Entry 3T3P (X-ray diffraction, 2.20 A resolution); this record covers chains A and L of the 4 polymer chains in the assembly.

[Chain A]
Molecule: Integrin alpha-IIb
Source organism: Homo sapiens
Reference sequence: P08514 (ITA2B_HUMAN); residues 1-457 here correspond to UniProt positions 32-488 (UniProt number = residue number + 31)
Chain sequence (457 residues; row label = number of the first residue in the row):
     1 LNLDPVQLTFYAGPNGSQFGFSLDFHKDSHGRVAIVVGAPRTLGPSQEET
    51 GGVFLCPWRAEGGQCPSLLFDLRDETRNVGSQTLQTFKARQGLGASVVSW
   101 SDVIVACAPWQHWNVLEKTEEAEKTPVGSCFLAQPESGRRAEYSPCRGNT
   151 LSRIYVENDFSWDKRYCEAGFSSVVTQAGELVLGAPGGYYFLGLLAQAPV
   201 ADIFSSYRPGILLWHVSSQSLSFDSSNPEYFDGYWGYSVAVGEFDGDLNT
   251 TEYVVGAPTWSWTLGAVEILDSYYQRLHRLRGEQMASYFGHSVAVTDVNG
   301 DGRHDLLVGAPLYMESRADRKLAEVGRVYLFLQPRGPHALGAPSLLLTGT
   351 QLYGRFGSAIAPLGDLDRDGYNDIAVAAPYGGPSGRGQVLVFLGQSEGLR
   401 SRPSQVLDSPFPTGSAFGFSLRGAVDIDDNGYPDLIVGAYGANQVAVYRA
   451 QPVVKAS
Unresolved in the structure: 455-457
Disulfides: C56-C65, C107-C130, C146-C167
Bound ions: Ca2+ site 1: E243, D245, D247, T250, E252; Ca2+ site 2: D297, N299, D301, R303, D305; Ca2+ site 3: D365, D367, D369, Y371, D373; Ca2+ site 4: D426, D428, N430, Y432, D434
Curated features (UniProtKB/Swiss-Prot):
  - binding site (Ca(2+)): E243, D245, D247, T250, E252, D297, N299, D301, R303, D305, D365, D367, D369, Y371, D373, D426, D428, N430, Y432, D434
  - glycosylation (N-linked (GlcNAc...) asparagine): N15, N249

[Chain L]
Molecule: Monoclonal antibody 10E5 light chain
Source organism: Mus musculus
Notes: antibody fragment or engineered binder
Chain sequence (214 residues; each row starts with the number of its first residue):
     1 DILMTQSPSSMSVSLGDTVSITCHASQGISSNIGWLQQKPGKSFMGLIYY
    51 GTNLVDGVPSRFSGSGSGADYSLTISSLDSEDFADYYCVQYAQLPYTFGG
   101 GTKLEIKRADAAPTVSIFPPSSEQLTSGGASVVCFLNNFYPKDINVKWKI
   151 DGSERQNGVLNSWTDQDSKDSTYSMSSTLTLTKDEYERHNSYTCEATHKT
   201 STSPIVKSFNRNEC
Disulfides: C23-C88, C134-C194

[Interface between chain A and chain L]
Residue-residue contacts - 18 pairs, chain A then chain L:
  R77(A) - N32(L)  hydrogen bond
  R77(A) - Y50(L)
  R77(A) - Y91(L)
  N78(A) - S30(L)
  N78(A) - N32(L)  hydrogen bond (backbone-side chain)
  V79(A) - N32(L)
  V79(A) - Y91(L)
  V79(A) - A92(L)
  G80(A) - Y91(L)  hydrogen bond (backbone-backbone)
  G80(A) - A92(L)  hydrogen bond (backbone-backbone)
  G80(A) - L94(L)
  S81(A) - A92(L)  hydrogen bond (backbone-backbone)
  S81(A) - Q93(L)
  S81(A) - L94(L)  hydrogen bond (side chain-backbone)
  R208(A) - Y49(L)
  R208(A) - N53(L)
  G210(A) - Y50(L)
  I211(A) - Y50(L)  hydrophobic
Other interface residues (no listed pair), chain A (9 interface residues in all): P209
Other interface residues (no listed pair), chain L (10 interface residues in all): D56

[Summary]
9 residues of chain A and 10 residues of chain L are in contact, with 6 hydrogen bonds. Polar pairs include
R77(A)-N32(L), N78(A)-N32(L) and S81(A)-L94(L). E243(A), D245(A), D247(A), T250(A) and E252(A) coordinate Ca2+
site 1. Curated annotation (UniProt) lists 20 Ca2+-binding residues on chain A.
Chain A is Integrin alpha-IIb (Homo sapiens) and chain L is Monoclonal antibody 10E5 light chain (Mus
musculus); the structure, A Novel High Affinity Integrin alphaIIbbeta3 Receptor Antagonist That Unexpectedly
Displaces Mg2+ from the beta3 MIDAS, was determined by X-ray diffraction together with 3T3M from the same
study.
